5OK1 - chain A; structure by X-ray diffraction, 1.86 A resolution.

# Chain A
Molecule: Beta-phosphoglucomutase
From: Lactococcus lactis
Notes: EC 5.4.2.6
UniProt: P71447 (PGMB_LACLA); residue numbers follow UniProt; this construct covers 1-218
Chain sequence (218 residues; row label = number of the first residue in the row):
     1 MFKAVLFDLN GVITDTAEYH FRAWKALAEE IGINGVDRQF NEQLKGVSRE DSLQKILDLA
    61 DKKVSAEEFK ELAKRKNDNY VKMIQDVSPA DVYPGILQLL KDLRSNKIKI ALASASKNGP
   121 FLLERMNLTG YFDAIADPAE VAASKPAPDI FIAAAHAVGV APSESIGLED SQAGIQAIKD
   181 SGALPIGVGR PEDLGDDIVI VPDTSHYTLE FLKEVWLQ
Construct notes: engineered mutation Asn10 (Asp in P71447), Arg125 (Lys in P71447), His206 (Tyr in P71447)
UniProt features mapped onto this chain:
  - active site: Asp8 (Nucleophile)
  - binding site (Mg(2+)): Asp8, Asp170
  - binding site (beta-D-glucose 6-phosphate): Gly46, Val47, Arg49, Ser116, Lys117, Asn118
  - site (Important for catalytic activity and assists the phosphoryl transfer reaction to Asp8 by balancing charge and orienting the reacting groups): Ser114, Lys145
  - modified residue: Asp8 (4-aspartylphosphate)
  - mutagenesis: Asp8 (D8A/E: Inactive), Thr16 (T16P: 500-fold reduction in the rate constant for Asp-8 phosphorylation by beta-G1,6bisP ...), His20 (H20A: Impairs Asp-8 phosphorylation by beta-G1,6bisP and phosphoryl transfer from the phospho-Asp8 to the substrate beta-G1P ...), Lys45 (K45A: 20'000-fold decrease in catalytic efficiency), Gly46 (G46A: 1'000'000-fold decrease in catalytic efficiency; G46P: 100'000-fold decrease in catalytic efficiency; G46V: 10'000-fold decrease in catalytic efficiency), Arg49 (R49K: 1'000'000-fold decrease in catalytic efficiency), Ser52 (S52A: Wild-type activity), Lys76 (K76A: 100-fold reduction in the conversion of beta-G1P to G6P in the presence of beta-G1,6bisP), Asp170 (D170A: Impaired, but active with an increase in the affinity for G1P)
Metal / ion sites: Mg2+: Asp8, Asn10, Asp170 (together with 1,6-di-O-phosphono-beta-D-glucopyranose)
Residues lining bound ligands: 1,6-di-O-phosphono-beta-D-glucopyranose (B16): Asp8, Leu9, Asn10, His20, Leu44, Lys45, Gly46, Val47, Ser48, Arg49, Ser52, Lys76, Asn77, Ser114, Ala115, Ser116, Lys117, Asn118, Lys145
From the paper describing this entry:
  - binding site for 1,6-di-O-phosphono-beta-D-glucopyranose: Asp8, Asn10, His20
  - catalytic residues: Asp8
  - contacts within the chain: Asn10-Thr16 (hydrogen bond)
  - conformationally variable residues (side-chain flip): Asn10, Thr16
  - Mg2+ coordination: Asn10, Asp170
  - mutagenesis - D10N: unchanged catalytic activity (hydrolysis of the phospho-enzyme)
  - mutagenesis - D10N (350 fold): decreased catalytic activity (mutase activity)

# Overview
Bound to chain A: 1,6-di-O-phosphono-beta-D-glucopyranose. Asp8, Asn10 and Asp170 form the Mg2+ site. UniProt
lists active-site residue Asp8, Mg2+-binding residues Asp8 and Asp170, 6 beta-D-glucose 6-phosphate-binding
residues and 9 mutagenesis sites. From the paper: the catalytic residue Asp8; D10N reduces catalytic activity
(mutase activity).
Chain A is Beta-phosphoglucomutase (Lactococcus lactis); the structure, D10N variant of
beta-phosphoglucomutase from Lactococcus lactis trapped with native beta-glucose 1,6-bisphosphate intermediate
to 1.9A resolution, was determined by X-ray diffraction, deposited together with 5OJZ, 5OK0, 5OK2 and 5O6R.
